Entry 6XN6 (X-ray diffraction, 1.70 A resolution); this record covers chain A.

Chain A:
Name: ScoE protein
Organism: Streptomyces coeruleorubidus
UniProtKB: A0A3B6UEU3 (A0A3B6UEU3_STRC4); residues 1-326 here = UniProt positions 1-326
Chain sequence (326 residues; each row starts with the number of its first residue):
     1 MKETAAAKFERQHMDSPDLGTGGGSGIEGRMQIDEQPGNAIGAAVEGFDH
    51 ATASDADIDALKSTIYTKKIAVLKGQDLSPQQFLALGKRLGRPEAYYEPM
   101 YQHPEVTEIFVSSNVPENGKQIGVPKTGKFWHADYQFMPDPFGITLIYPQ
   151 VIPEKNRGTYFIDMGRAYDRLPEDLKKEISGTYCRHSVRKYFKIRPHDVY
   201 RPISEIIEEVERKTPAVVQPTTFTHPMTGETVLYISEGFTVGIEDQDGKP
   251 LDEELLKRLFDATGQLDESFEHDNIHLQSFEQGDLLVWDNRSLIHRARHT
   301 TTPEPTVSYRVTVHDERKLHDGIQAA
Not modelled in the structure: 1-27, 324-326
Metal / ion sites: Fe2+: His132, Asp134, His295 (together with acetate ion)
Ligand contacts: 7UC ((3R)-3-(2-hydroxy-2-oxoethylamino)butanoic acid): Tyr96, Tyr101, Phe110, Thr127, Gly128, Phe130, Ala133, Asp134, Tyr135, Phe137, Val188, Tyr191, Lys193, Phe239, Arg310
UniProt features mapped onto this chain:
  - binding site ((3R)-3-[(carboxymethyl)amino]butanoate): Tyr66
  - binding site ((3R)-3-{[carboxy(hydroxy)methyl]amino}butanoate): Tyr66
From the paper describing this entry:
  - binding site for 7UC: Tyr96, Lys193, Arg310
  - conformationally variable residues (side-chain flip): Arg157, Lys193, His299
  - mutagenesis - Y96F, Y101F, R195Q: abolished catalytic activity
  - catalytic residues: Tyr96
  - contacts within the chain: Lys193-Arg195 (backbone contact), Arg195-Asp198 (hydrogen bond), Arg195-Glu209 (hydrogen bond), Asp198-Arg201 (hydrogen bond), Arg201-Glu209 (hydrogen bond)
  - mutagenesis - Y97F: decreased catalytic activity
  - mutagenesis - H299Q: abolished catalytic activity on without CABA
  - mutagenesis - R157E, R157Q: decreased catalytic activity on without CABA

Overview:
Chain A binds compound 7UC. The Fe2+ site is built by His132, Asp134 and His295. UniProt lists
(3R)-3-[(carboxymethyl)amino]butanoate-binding residue Tyr66 and
(3R)-3-{[carboxy(hydroxy)methyl]amino}butanoate-binding residue Tyr66. From the paper: the catalytic residue
Tyr96; Y96F, Y101F and R195Q abolish catalytic activity; 7 substitutions were tested in all.
Chain A is ScoE protein (Streptomyces coeruleorubidus); the structure, ScoE with the CABA substrate bound and
His299 and Arg157 flipped out, was determined by X-ray diffraction, deposited together with 6XO3, 6XOJ and
6XPA.
